Entry 5U52 (X-ray diffraction, 1.94 A resolution); this record covers chains A and B of the 4 polymer chains in the assembly.

# Chain A (and B)
Name: IGG1 FC
From: Homo sapiens
Notes: chain B of this document is another copy of the same molecule, construct and numbering; everything in this record applies to it too
UniProt: Q6MZV7 (Q6MZV7_HUMAN); residues 236-443 here correspond to UniProt positions 262-469 (UniProt number = residue number + 26)
Chain sequence (209 residues; each row starts with the number of its first residue):
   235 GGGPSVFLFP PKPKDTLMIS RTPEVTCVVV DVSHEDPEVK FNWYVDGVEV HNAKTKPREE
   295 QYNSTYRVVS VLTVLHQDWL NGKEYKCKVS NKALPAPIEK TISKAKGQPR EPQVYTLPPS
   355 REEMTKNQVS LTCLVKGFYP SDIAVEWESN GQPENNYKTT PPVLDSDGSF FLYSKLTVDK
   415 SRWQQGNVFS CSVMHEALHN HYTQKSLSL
Disordered / not traced: 235-236 (chain B: fully traced)
Sequence notes: expression tag (235)
Disulfides: C261-C321, C367-C425
Covalent attachments: glycan linked to N297

# Interface between chain A and chain B
Contacting residue pairs - 40 pairs, chain A then chain B:
  Q347(A) - K360(B)
  V348(A) - E356(B)
  Y349(A) - S354(B)
  Y349(A) - E356(B)
  Y349(A) - E357(B)
  Y349(A) - K360(B)
  L351(A) - L351(B)  hydrophobic
  L351(A) - S354(B)
  L351(A) - T366(B)
  P352(A) - L351(B)
  S354(A) - Y349(B)
  S354(A) - L351(B)
  E356(A) - V348(B)
  E356(A) - Y349(B)
  E356(A) - K439(B)  salt bridge
  E357(A) - Y349(B)
  E357(A) - K370(B)
  S364(A) - K370(B)
  T366(A) - L351(B)
  T366(A) - Y407(B)  hydrogen bond
  K370(A) - E357(B)
  K370(A) - S364(B)
  N390(A) - S400(B)
  K392(A) - L398(B)
  K392(A) - D399(B)
  K392(A) - F405(B)
  T394(A) - T394(B)
  V397(A) - T394(B)
  L398(A) - K392(B)
  D399(A) - K409(B)  salt bridge
  S400(A) - N390(B)
  F405(A) - K392(B)
  F405(A) - K409(B)
  Y407(A) - T366(B)  hydrogen bond
  Y407(A) - Y407(B)  hydrophobic
  Y407(A) - K409(B)
  K409(A) - D399(B)  salt bridge
  K409(A) - F405(B)
  K409(A) - Y407(B)
  K439(A) - E356(B)  salt bridge
Other interface residues (no listed pair), chain A (28 interface residues in all): T350, K360, L368, T393, P395, S408
Other interface residues (no listed pair), chain B (27 interface residues in all): T350, P352, L368, T393, P395, V397, S408

# Summary
28 residues of chain A and 27 residues of chain B are in contact; the contacts include 2 hydrogen bonds and 4
salt bridges. Among the polar pairs are E356(A)-K439(B), D399(A)-K409(B) and T366(A)-Y407(B).
Both chains are IGG1 FC (Homo sapiens). Entry 5U52 (2 helix minimized version of the B-domain from Protein A
(Z34C0 bound to IgG1 Fc (monoclinic ...) was determined by X-ray diffraction, deposited together with 5U66 and
5U4Y.
